Entry 4QVQ (X-ray diffraction, 2.60 A resolution); this record covers chains L and M of the 28 polymer chains in the assembly.

Chain L:
Protein: Proteasome subunit beta type-6
From: Saccharomyces cerevisiae
Notes: EC 3.4.25.1
Reference sequence: P23724 (PSB6_YEAST); residues 1-222 here correspond to UniProt positions 20-241 (UniProt number = residue number + 19)
Sequence (222 residues; row label = number of the first residue in the row):
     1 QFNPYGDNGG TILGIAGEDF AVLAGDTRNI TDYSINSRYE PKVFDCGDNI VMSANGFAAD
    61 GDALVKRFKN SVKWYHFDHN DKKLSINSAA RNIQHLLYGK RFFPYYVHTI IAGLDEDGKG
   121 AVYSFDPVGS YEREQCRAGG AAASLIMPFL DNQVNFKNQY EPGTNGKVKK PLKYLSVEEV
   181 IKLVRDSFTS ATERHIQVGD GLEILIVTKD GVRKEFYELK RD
Bound ions: Mg2+: Asp222 (shared with 3 residues of chain V)

Chain M:
Protein: Proteasome subunit beta type-7
From: Saccharomyces cerevisiae
Notes: EC 3.4.25.1
Reference sequence: P30657 (PSB7_YEAST); residues -12 to 233 here correspond to UniProt positions 21-266 (UniProt number = residue number + 33)
Sequence (246 residues; each row starts with the number of its first residue; numbers below 1 keep their minus sign (Thr-12 is residue -12)):
   -12 TQIANAGASP MVNTQQPIVT GTSVISMKYD NGVIIAADNL GSYGSLLRFN GVERLIPVGD
    48 NTVVGISGDI SDMQHIERLL KDLVTENAYD NPLADAEEAL EPSYIFEYLA TVMYQRRSKM
   108 NPLWNAIIVA GVQSNGDQFL RYVNLLGVTY SSPTLATGFG AHMANPLLRK VVDRESDIPK
   168 TTVQVAEEAI VNAMRVLYYR DARSSRNFSL AIIDKNTGLT FKKNLQVENM KWDFAKDIKG
   228 YGTQKI
Disordered / not traced: -12 to 0

How chain L and chain M interact:
Pairs across the interface - 40 pairs, chain L then chain M:
  Gln1(L) - Thr1(M)  hydrogen bond
  Phe2(L) - Thr1(M)
  Phe2(L) - Arg104(M)
  Phe2(L) - Pro109(M)  hydrophobic
  Phe2(L) - Trp111(M)  hydrophobic
  Phe2(L) - Leu132(M)  hydrophobic
  Phe2(L) - Leu133(M)  hydrophobic
  Asn3(L) - Leu133(M)
  Pro4(L) - Arg104(M)  hydrogen bond (backbone-side chain)
  Pro4(L) - Met107(M)  hydrophobic
  Pro4(L) - Leu133(M)
  Asn8(L) - Val135(M)
  Asn29(L) - Tyr137(M)
  Ser34(L) - His149(M)  hydrogen bond
  Ile35(L) - Arg156(M)  hydrogen bond (backbone-side chain)
  Asn36(L) - Tyr137(M)
  Asn36(L) - Ser139(M)
  Asn36(L) - Arg156(M)
  Ser37(L) - Ser138(M)  hydrogen bond (side chain-backbone)
  Glu40(L) - Arg128(M)  salt bridge
  Glu40(L) - Tyr137(M)
  Glu40(L) - Ser138(M)  hydrogen bond (side chain-backbone)
  Phe57(L) - Arg104(M)
  Phe57(L) - Leu133(M)
  Phe57(L) - Val135(M)  hydrophobic
  Ala59(L) - Tyr101(M)
  Ala59(L) - Leu133(M)
  Ala59(L) - Gly134(M)
  Ala59(L) - Val135(M)
  Asp60(L) - Tyr101(M)  hydrogen bond
  Asp60(L) - Arg104(M)  salt bridge
  Asp62(L) - Thr136(M)  hydrogen bond
  Ala63(L) - Tyr101(M)
  Lys66(L) - Glu94(M)  salt bridge
  Phe103(L) - Arg104(M)
  Phe103(L) - Ser105(M)
  Tyr105(L) - Tyr101(M)
  Glu218(L) - Arg161(M)  salt bridge
  Arg221(L) - Asp160(M)  salt bridge
  Arg221(L) - Arg161(M)
Also at the interface, not in a pair above, chain L (26 interface residues in all): Tyr5, Gly6, Arg38, Tyr39, Lys100
Also at the interface, not in a pair above, chain M (22 interface residues in all): Leu142

Overview:
26 residues of chain L face 22 of chain M across their interface, with 8 hydrogen bonds and 5 salt bridges.
Among the polar pairs are Glu40(L)-Arg128(M), Asp60(L)-Arg104(M) and Lys66(L)-Glu94(M).
Chain L is Proteasome subunit beta type-6 and chain M is Proteasome subunit beta type-7, both from
Saccharomyces cerevisiae; the structure, yCP beta5-M45I mutant in complex with bortezomib, was determined by
X-ray diffraction, deposited together with 4QUX, 4QUY, 4QV0, 4QV1, 4QV3, 4QV4 and 42 further entries.
